8TQW - chains W and X of the 29 polymer chains in the assembly; structure by electron microscopy, 8.20 A resolution (very low resolution: no residue pairs are listed; an interface is given only as per-side residue counts).

== Chain W ==
Name: Mediator of RNA polymerase II transcription subunit 23
From: Homo sapiens
UniProtKB: Q9ULK4 (MED23_HUMAN); residues 1-1368 here = UniProt positions 1-1368
Chain sequence (1368 residues; row label = number of the first residue in the row):
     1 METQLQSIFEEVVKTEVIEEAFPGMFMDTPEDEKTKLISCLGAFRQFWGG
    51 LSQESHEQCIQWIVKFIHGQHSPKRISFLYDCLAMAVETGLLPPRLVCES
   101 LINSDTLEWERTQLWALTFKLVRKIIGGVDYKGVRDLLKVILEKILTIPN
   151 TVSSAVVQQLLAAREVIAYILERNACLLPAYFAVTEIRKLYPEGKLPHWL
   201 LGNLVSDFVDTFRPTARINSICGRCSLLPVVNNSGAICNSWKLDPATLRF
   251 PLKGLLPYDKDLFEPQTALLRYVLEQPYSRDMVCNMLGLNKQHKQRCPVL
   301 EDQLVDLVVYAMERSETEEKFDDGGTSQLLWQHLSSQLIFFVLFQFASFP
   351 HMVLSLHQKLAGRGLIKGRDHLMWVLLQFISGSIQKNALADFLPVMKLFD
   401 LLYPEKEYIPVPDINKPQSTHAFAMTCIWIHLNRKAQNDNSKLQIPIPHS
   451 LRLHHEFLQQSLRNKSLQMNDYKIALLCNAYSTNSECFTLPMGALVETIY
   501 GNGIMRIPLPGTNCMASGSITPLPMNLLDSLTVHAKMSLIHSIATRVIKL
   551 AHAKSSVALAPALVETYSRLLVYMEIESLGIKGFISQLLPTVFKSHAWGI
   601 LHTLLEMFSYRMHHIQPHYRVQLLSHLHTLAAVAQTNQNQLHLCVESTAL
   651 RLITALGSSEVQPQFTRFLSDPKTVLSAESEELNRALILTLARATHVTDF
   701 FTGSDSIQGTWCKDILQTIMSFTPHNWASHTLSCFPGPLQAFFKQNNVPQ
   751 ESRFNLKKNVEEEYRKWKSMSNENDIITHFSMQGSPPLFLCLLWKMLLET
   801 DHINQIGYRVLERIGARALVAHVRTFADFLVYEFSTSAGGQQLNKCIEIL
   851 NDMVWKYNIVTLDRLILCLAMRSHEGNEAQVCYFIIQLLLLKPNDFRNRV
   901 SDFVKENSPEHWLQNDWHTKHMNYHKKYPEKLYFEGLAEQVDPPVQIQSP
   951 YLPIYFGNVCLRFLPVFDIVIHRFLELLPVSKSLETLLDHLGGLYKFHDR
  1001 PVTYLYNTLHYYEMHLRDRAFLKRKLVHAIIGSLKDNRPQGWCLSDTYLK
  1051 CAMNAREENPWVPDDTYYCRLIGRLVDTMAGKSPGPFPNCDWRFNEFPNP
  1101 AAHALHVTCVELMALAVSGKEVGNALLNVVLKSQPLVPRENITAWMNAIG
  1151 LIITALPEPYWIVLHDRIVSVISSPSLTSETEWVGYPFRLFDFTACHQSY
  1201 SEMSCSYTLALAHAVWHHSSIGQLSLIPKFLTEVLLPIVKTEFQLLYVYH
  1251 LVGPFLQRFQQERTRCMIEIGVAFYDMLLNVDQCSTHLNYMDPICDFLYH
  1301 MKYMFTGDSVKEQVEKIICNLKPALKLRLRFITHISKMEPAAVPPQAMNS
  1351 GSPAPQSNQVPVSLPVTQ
Disordered / not traced: 1335-1368
Swiss-Prot annotation at these positions:
  - natural variant: Arg611 (R611Q: In MRT18)

== Chain X ==
Name: Mediator of RNA polymerase II transcription subunit 24
From: Homo sapiens
UniProtKB: O75448 (MED24_HUMAN); numbering as in UniProt (aligned over 1-989)
Chain sequence (989 residues; row label = number of the first residue in the row):
     1 MKVVNLKQAILQAWKERWSDYQWAINMKKFFPKGATWDILNLADALLEQA
    51 MIGPSPNPLILSYLKYAISSQMVSYSSVLTAISKFDDFSRDLCVQALLDI
   101 MDMFCDRLSCHGKAEECIGLCRALLSALHWLLRCTAASAERLREGLEAGT
   151 PAAGEKQLAMCLQRLEKTLSSTKNRALLHIAKLEEASSWTAIEHSLLKLG
   201 EILANLSNPQLRSQAEQCGTLIRSIPTMLSVHAEQMHKTGFPTVHAVILL
   251 EGTMNLTGETQSLVEQLTMVKRMQHIPTPLFVLEIWKACFVGLIESPEGT
   301 EELKWTAFTFLKIPQVLVKLKKYSHGDKDFTEDVNCAFEFLLKLTPLLDK
   351 ADQRCNCDCTNFLLQECGKQGLLSEASVNNLMAKRKADREHAPQQKSGEN
   401 ANIQPNIQLILRAEPTVTNILKTMDADHSKSPEGLLGVLGHMLSGKSLDL
   451 LLAAAAATGKLKSFARKFINLNEFTTYGSEESTKPASVRALLFDISFLML
   501 CHVAQTYGSEVILSESRTGAEVPFFETWMQTCMPEEGKILNPDHPCFRPD
   551 STKVESLVALLNNSSEMKLVQMKWHEACLSISAAILEILNAWENGVLAFE
   601 SIQKITDNIKGKVCSLAVCAVAWLVAHVRMLGLDEREKSLQMIRQLAGPL
   651 FSENTLQFYNERVVIMNSILERMCADVLQQTATQIKFPSTGVDTMPYWNL
   701 LPPKRPIKEVLTDIFAKVLEKGWVDSRSIHIFDTLLHMGGVYWFCNNLIK
   751 ELLKETRKEHTLRAVELLYSIFCLDMQQVTLVLLGHILPGLLTDSSKWHS
   801 LMDPPGTALAKLAVWCALSSYSSHKGQASTRQKKRHREDIEDYISLFPLD
   851 DVQPSKLMRLLSSNEDDANILSSPTDRSMSSSLSASQLHTVNMRDPLNRV
   901 LANLFLLISSILGSRTAGPHTQFVQWFMEECVDCLEQGGRGSVLQFMPFT
   951 TVSELVKVSAMSSPKVVLAITDLSLPLGRQVAAKAIAAL
Disordered / not traced: 1-3, 147-153, 227-237, 325-328, 392-401, 689-692, 824-827, 851-890, 938-941, 960-964
Swiss-Prot annotation at these positions:
  - motif: Leu128 to Leu132 (LXXLL motif 1), Leu344 to Leu348 (LXXLL motif 2), Leu448 to Leu452 (LXXLL motif 3), Leu557 to Leu561 (LXXLL motif 4), Leu788 to Leu792 (LXXLL motif 5), Leu857 to Leu861 (LXXLL motif 6)
  - modified residue (Phosphoserine): Ser862, Ser873

== Chain W / chain X interface ==
At this resolution (8 A) residue pairs are not listed: 42 residues of chain W and 41 of chain X lie at the interface.

== Overview ==
The interface between chain W and chain X involves 42 residues on one side and 41 on the other.
Here chain W is Mediator of RNA polymerase II transcription subunit 23 and chain X is Mediator of RNA
polymerase II transcription subunit 24, both from Homo sapiens. Entry 8TQW (Structure of human transcriptional
Mediator complex) was determined by electron microscopy (same publication as 8TQ2, 8TQC and 8TRH).
